7QPA - chains A and B; structure by electron microscopy, 3.18 A resolution.

[Chain A (and B)]
Name: Auxin efflux carrier component 8
From: Arabidopsis thaliana
Notes: engineered mutation(s): First two residues MG are cloning tags. Uniprot sequence aligns from Ile2. Note MG is added as residue 0 and 1, to maintain correct numbering compared to uniprot.; chain B of this document is another copy of the same molecule, construct and numbering; everything in this record applies to it too
UniProtKB: Q9LFP6 (PIN8_ARATH); residue numbers follow UniProt; this construct covers 2-367
Sequence (376 residues; row label = number of the first residue in the row; numbering starts at 0):
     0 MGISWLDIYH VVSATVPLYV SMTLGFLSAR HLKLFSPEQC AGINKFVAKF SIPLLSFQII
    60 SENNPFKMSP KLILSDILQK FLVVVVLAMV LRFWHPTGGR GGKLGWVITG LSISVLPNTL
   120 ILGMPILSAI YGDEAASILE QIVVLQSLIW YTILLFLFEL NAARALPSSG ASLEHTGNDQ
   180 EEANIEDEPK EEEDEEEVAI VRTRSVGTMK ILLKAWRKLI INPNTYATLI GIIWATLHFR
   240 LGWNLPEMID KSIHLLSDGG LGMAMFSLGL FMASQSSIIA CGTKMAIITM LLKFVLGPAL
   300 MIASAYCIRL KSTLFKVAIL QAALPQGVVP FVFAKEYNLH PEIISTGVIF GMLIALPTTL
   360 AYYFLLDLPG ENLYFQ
Disordered / not traced: 165-205, 368-375
Sequence notes: initiating methionine (0); expression tag (1, 368-375)
Ligand contacts:
  - 1,2-dilinoleoyl-sn-glycero-3-phosphocholine (DLP), molecule 1: Leu23, His30, Leu31, Lys32, Leu33
  - 1,2-dilinoleoyl-sn-glycero-3-phosphocholine (DLP), molecule 2: Lys48, Phe49, Pro52, Leu53, Phe56, Ile220, Pro222, Tyr225, Ala226, Ile229, Trp233, Leu244, Ile248, Ile252
  - 1H-indol-3-ylacetic acid (IAC): Ser50, Ile51, Leu54, Asn117, Leu119, Ile120, Gly259, Leu260, Ala263, Val327, Val328
Swiss-Prot annotation at these positions:
  - binding site ((indol-3-yl)acetate): Ile51, Asn117, Leu119, Tyr150, Val327, Val328
  - mutagenesis: Ile51 (I51Y: Strongly reduced auxin (IAA) transport activity), Asp75 (D75A/N: Abolished auxin (IAA) transport activity), Gln78 (Q78A: Abolished auxin (IAA) transport activity), Lys79 (K79A/Q: Abolished auxin (IAA) transport activity), Asn117 (N117A: Abolished auxin (IAA) transport activity), Ile120 (I120Y: Strongly reduced auxin (IAA) transport activity), Gln145 (Q145A: Abolished auxin (IAA) transport activity), Ser146 (S146A: Normal auxin (IAA) transport activity), Tyr150 (Y150A: Strongly reduced auxin (IAA) transport activity; Y150F: Reduced auxin (IAA) transport activity), Thr288 (T288A: Enhanced auxin (IAA) transport activity), Gln320 (Q320A: Enhanced auxin (IAA) transport activity), Val328 (V328Y: Strongly reduced auxin (IAA) transport activity)
Reported in the primary citation:
  - binding site for 1H-indol-3-ylacetic acid: Ile51, Leu54, Asn117, Leu119, Ile120, Leu260, Ala263, Val327, Val328
  - mutagenesis - I120Y, V328Y: decreased binding to 1H-indol-3-ylacetic acid
  - contacts within the chain: Asp75-Lys79

[How chain A and chain B interact]
Residue-residue contacts (47; chain A residue first):
  Ser12(A) with Lys250(B)
  Val15(A) with Met247(B), hydrophobic
  Pro16(A) with Lys250(B); Ser251(B); Leu254(B)
  Leu17(A) with Leu254(B)
  Val19(A) with Ser251(B)
  Ser20(A) with Leu255(B)
  Leu23(A) with Leu255(B), hydrophobic
  Ser27(A) with Phe49(B)
  Leu33(A) with Lys44(B); Phe49(B), hydrophobic
  Phe34(A) with Gly41(B); Lys44(B); Phe45(B); Phe49(B), hydrophobic
  Glu37(A) with Glu37(B); Gln38(B)
  Gln38(A) with Glu37(B); Gly41(B)
  Gly41(A) with Phe34(B); Gln38(B)
  Lys44(A) with Leu33(B)
  Phe45(A) with Phe34(B); Phe265(B), hydrophobic
  Phe49(A) with Leu23(B), hydrophobic; Ser27(B); Leu33(B), hydrophobic; Phe34(B), hydrophobic; Phe265(B), hydrophobic
  Met247(A) with Val15(B), hydrophobic
  Lys250(A) with Ser12(B)
  Ser251(A) with Pro16(B); Val19(B)
  Leu254(A) with Pro16(B), hydrophobic; Leu17(B), hydrophobic; Ser20(B); Leu260(B), hydrophobic; Gly261(B)
  Leu255(A) with Ser20(B); Leu23(B), hydrophobic
  Asp257(A) with Asp257(B)
  Gly258(A) with Gly258(B)
  Gly261(A) with Leu254(B)
  Met262(A) with Met262(B), hydrophobic
  Phe265(A) with Phe45(B), hydrophobic; Phe49(B), hydrophobic
Other interface residues (no listed pair), chain A (31 interface residues in all): Tyr8, Val11, Ser35, Ile42, Leu260
Other interface residues (no listed pair), chain B (31 interface residues in all): Val11, Ile42, Lys48, Glu246

[Overview]
The chain A/chain B interface involves 31 residues from each chain. Ligands of chain A: 1H-indol-3-ylacetic
acid and 1,2-dilinoleoyl-sn-glycero-3-phosphocholine. From the paper: a binding site for 1H-indol-3-ylacetic
acid at Ile51(A), Leu54(A) and Asn117(A) among others; I120Y and V328Y of chain A reduce binding to
1H-indol-3-ylacetic acid.
Chain A and chain B are both Auxin efflux carrier component 8 (Arabidopsis thaliana); the structure,
Outward-facing auxin bound form of auxin transporter PIN8, was determined by electron microscopy together with
7QP9 and 7QPC from the same study.
